7NJU - chains L and a of the 12 polymer chains in the assembly; structure by electron microscopy, 3.74 A resolution.

Chain L:
Protein: ATP synthase subunit c
Organism: Mycolicibacterium smegmatis (strain ATCC 700084 / mc(2)155)
UniProtKB: A0R205 (A0R205_MYCS2); residues 1-86 here = UniProt positions 1-86
Chain sequence (86 residues; row label = number of the first residue in the row):
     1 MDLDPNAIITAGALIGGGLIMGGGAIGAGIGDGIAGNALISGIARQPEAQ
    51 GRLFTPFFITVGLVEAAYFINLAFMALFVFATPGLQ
Unresolved in the structure: 1-2
From the paper describing this entry:
  - catalytic residues: Glu65 (proposed by the authors, not directly observed)

Chain a:
Protein: ATP synthase subunit a
Organism: Mycolicibacterium smegmatis (strain ATCC 700084 / mc(2)155)
UniProtKB: A0R206 (A0R206_MYCS2); numbering as in UniProt (aligned over 1-252)
Chain sequence (252 residues; each row starts with the number of its first residue):
     1 MLAAEEGGAAIHVGHHTLVFELFGMTFNGDTILATAVTAVIVIALAFYLR
    51 AKVTSTGVPSGVQLFWEALTIQMRQQIEGSIGMKIAPFVLPLSVTIFVFI
   101 LISNWLAVLPLQYGGADGAAAELYKAPASDINFVLALALFVFVCYHAAGI
   151 WRRGIVGHPIKVVKGHVAFLAPINIVEELAKPISLALRLFGNIFAGGILV
   201 ALIAMFPWYIQWFPNAVWKTFDLFVGLIQAFIFSLLTILYFSQSMELDHE
   251 DH
Unresolved in the structure: 1-9, 248-252
From the paper describing this entry:
  - catalytic residues: His12, His15, His16, Asp30, Asn104, Gln112, Asp117, Glu122, Lys125, His146, Arg153, Lys161, His166, Asn174, Glu177, Glu178, Lys181, Ser184, Lys219, Asp222, Gln229, Tyr240 (proposed by the authors, not directly observed)

Interface between chain L and chain a:
Pairs across the interface - 20 pairs, chain L then chain a:
  Thr55(L) - Gln76(a)  hydrogen bond
  Thr55(L) - Leu235(a)
  Phe58(L) - Ile228(a)  hydrophobic
  Phe58(L) - Phe231(a)  hydrophobic
  Phe58(L) - Ile232(a)
  Ile59(L) - Ile232(a)
  Ile59(L) - Leu235(a)  hydrophobic
  Gly62(L) - Arg188(a)  hydrogen bond (backbone-side chain)
  Gly62(L) - Ile232(a)
  Leu63(L) - Leu236(a)  hydrophobic
  Glu65(L) - Gln229(a)
  Ala66(L) - Arg188(a)
  Phe69(L) - Arg188(a)
  Phe69(L) - Gly191(a)
  Phe69(L) - Asn192(a)
  Ile70(L) - Leu187(a)  hydrophobic
  Ala73(L) - Phe190(a)  hydrophobic
  Ala76(L) - Phe194(a)  hydrophobic
  Phe80(L) - Val13(a)  hydrophobic
  Phe80(L) - Ile198(a)  hydrophobic
Also at the interface, not in a pair above, chain L (14 interface residues in all): Leu72, Phe74
Also at the interface, not in a pair above, chain a (18 interface residues in all): Ile11, Ser184, Ala195

In short:
14 residues of chain L and 18 residues of chain a are in contact; the contacts include 2 hydrogen bonds. Polar
contacts include Thr55(L)-Gln76(a) and Gly62(L)-Arg188(a). From the paper: catalytic residues Glu65(L) and
His12(a) among others.
Chain L is ATP synthase subunit c and chain a is ATP synthase subunit a, both from Mycolicibacterium smegmatis
(strain ATCC 700084 / mc(2)155); the structure, Mycobacterium smegmatis ATP synthase Fo combined class 1, was
determined by electron microscopy, deposited together with 7NJK, 7NJL, 7NJM, 7NJN, 7NJO, 7NJP and 20 further
entries.
